Entry 4QJF (X-ray diffraction, 2.31 A resolution); this record covers chains A and B.

[Chain A]
Name: DNA-directed RNA polymerase, subunit E'
Organism: Thermococcus kodakarensis
UniProt: Q5JIY4 (Q5JIY4_THEKO); residue numbers follow UniProt; this construct covers 1-190
Chain sequence (190 residues; numbered 1 to 190; the number before each row is that of its first residue):
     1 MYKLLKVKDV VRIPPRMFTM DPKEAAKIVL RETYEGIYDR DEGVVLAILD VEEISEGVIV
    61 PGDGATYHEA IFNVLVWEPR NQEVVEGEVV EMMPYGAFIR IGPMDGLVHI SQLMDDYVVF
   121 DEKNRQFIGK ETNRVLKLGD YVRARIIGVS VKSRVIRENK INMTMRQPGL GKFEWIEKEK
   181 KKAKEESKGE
Not modelled in the structure: 187-190

[Chain B]
Name: DNA-directed RNA polymerase, subunit F
Organism: Thermococcus kodakarensis
UniProt: Q5JI52 (Q5JI52_THEKO); numbering as in UniProt (aligned over 1-114)
Chain sequence (122 residues; row label = number of the first residue in the row):
     1 MIGRKKLEEH YITIAEAKEL LERRHAEGLA ENPEEPMFYE ARVSLEHAER FAKLKPEQAR
    61 ELKEKLMGLF DWINERIAAK LVDILPEDYL DIRVIFAKEE YMPTPEEAEE IIKVIDEYRP
   121 LE
Construct notes: expression tag (115-122)

[Chain A / chain B interface]
Pairs across the interface (94):
  M1(A) - Y11(B)  hydrophobic
  M1(A) - R76(B)
  Y2(A) - Y11(B)
  Y2(A) - I12(B)  hydrogen bond (backbone-backbone)
  Y2(A) - A17(B)  hydrophobic
  Y2(A) - L21(B)
  Y2(A) - S44(B)  hydrogen bond
  Y2(A) - A48(B)
  K3(A) - E9(B)  salt bridge
  K3(A) - H10(B)
  K3(A) - Y11(B)
  L4(A) - E8(B)
  L4(A) - E9(B)
  L4(A) - H10(B)  hydrogen bond (backbone-backbone)
  L4(A) - I12(B)  hydrophobic
  L5(A) - E8(B)
  L5(A) - E9(B)
  K6(A) - K6(B)
  K6(A) - L7(B)  hydrogen bond (backbone-backbone)
  K6(A) - E8(B)  hydrogen bond (backbone-backbone)
  V7(A) - I2(B)
  V7(A) - G3(B)
  V7(A) - K5(B)
  V7(A) - L7(B)
  K8(A) - G3(B)
  K8(A) - R4(B)  hydrogen bond (backbone-backbone)
  K8(A) - K5(B)  hydrogen bond (backbone-backbone)
  K8(A) - L7(B)
  D9(A) - G3(B)
  D9(A) - R4(B)  salt bridge
  V10(A) - R4(B)
  K27(A) - E27(B)  salt bridge
  I28(A) - P33(B)  hydrophobic
  I28(A) - E35(B)
  R31(A) - R24(B)
  R31(A) - E27(B)  salt bridge
  R31(A) - E35(B)  salt bridge
  Y34(A) - G3(B)  hydrogen bond (side chain-backbone)
  E35(A) - R24(B)  salt bridge
  E35(A) - F38(B)
  G36(A) - F38(B)
  D39(A) - M1(B)  hydrogen bond (side chain-backbone)
  D39(A) - I2(B)
  D41(A) - M1(B)  hydrogen bond (side chain-backbone)
  E42(A) - M1(B)
  E42(A) - I2(B)
  E42(A) - K6(B)  salt bridge
  V45(A) - I2(B)  hydrophobic
  V45(A) - F38(B)
  L46(A) - F38(B)
  L46(A) - A41(B)  hydrophobic
  L46(A) - S44(B)
  A47(A) - R24(B)
  L49(A) - L20(B)  hydrophobic
  L49(A) - R23(B)
  I71(A) - L7(B)  hydrophobic
  L75(A) - L21(B)  hydrophobic
  R80(A) - Y11(B)
  R80(A) - R76(B)
  Q82(A) - K98(B)
  E83(A) - K80(B)  salt bridge
  V84(A) - K80(B)  hydrogen bond (backbone-side chain)
  V84(A) - V94(B)
  E86(A) - H47(B)  hydrogen bond (backbone-side chain)
  E86(A) - F51(B)
  E86(A) - K53(B)  salt bridge
  E86(A) - I84(B)
  G87(A) - H47(B)
  G87(A) - F51(B)
  R100(A) - V43(B)
  R100(A) - E46(B)  salt bridge
  R100(A) - H47(B)  hydrogen bond (backbone-side chain)
  I101(A) - H47(B)
  G102(A) - V43(B)
  G102(A) - S44(B)
  G102(A) - H47(B)
  P103(A) - E40(B)
  P103(A) - S44(B)
  Y141(A) - R50(B)
  Y141(A) - F51(B)  hydrophobic
  R143(A) - I84(B)
  R143(A) - D91(B)  salt bridge
  R145(A) - V94(B)  hydrogen bond (side chain-backbone)
  R145(A) - A97(B)
  R145(A) - K98(B)
  I156(A) - E40(B)
  R157(A) - E40(B)  salt bridge
  P168(A) - V94(B)
  G169(A) - L90(B)
  E177(A) - E87(B)
  K180(A) - E87(B)  salt bridge
  K180(A) - D88(B)  salt bridge
  K180(A) - D91(B)  salt bridge
  K184(A) - R93(B)
Other interface residues (no listed pair), chain A (50 interface residues in all): V44, I48, V85, E88, L170
Other interface residues (no listed pair), chain B (47 interface residues in all): T13, I14, Y39, D83, I95

[Summary]
50 residues of chain A face 47 of chain B across their interface, with 14 hydrogen bonds and 15 salt bridges.
Among the polar pairs are K3(A)-E9(B), D9(A)-R4(B) and K27(A)-E27(B).
Chain A is DNA-directed RNA polymerase, subunit E' and chain B is DNA-directed RNA polymerase, subunit F, both
from Thermococcus kodakarensis; the structure, X-ray crystal structure of Thermocuccus kodakarensis RNA
polymerase Rpp4/Rpo7 (RpoF/RpoE) complex, was determined by X-ray diffraction.
